Entry 4YR8 (X-ray diffraction, 2.40 A resolution); this record covers chains E and G.

Chain E:
Name: Mitogen-activated protein kinase 8
Source organism: Homo sapiens
Notes: EC 2.7.11.24
UniProt: P45983 (MK08_HUMAN), isoform P45983-4; residues 1-363 here = UniProt positions 1-363
Chain sequence (371 residues; row label = number of the first residue in the row):
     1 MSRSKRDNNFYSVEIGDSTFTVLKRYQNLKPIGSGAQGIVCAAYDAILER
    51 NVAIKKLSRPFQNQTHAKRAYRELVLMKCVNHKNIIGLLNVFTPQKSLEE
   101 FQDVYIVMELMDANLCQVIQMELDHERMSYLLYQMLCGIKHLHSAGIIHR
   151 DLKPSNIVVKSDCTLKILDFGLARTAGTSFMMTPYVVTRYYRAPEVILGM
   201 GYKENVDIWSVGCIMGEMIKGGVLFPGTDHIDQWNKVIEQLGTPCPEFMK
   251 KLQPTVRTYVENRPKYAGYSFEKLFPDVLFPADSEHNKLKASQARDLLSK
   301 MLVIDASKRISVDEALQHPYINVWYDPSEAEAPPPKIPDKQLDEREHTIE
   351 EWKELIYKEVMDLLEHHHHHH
Disordered / not traced: 1-6, 33-37, 175-186, 331-352, 363-371
Construct notes: expression tag (364-371)
Curated features (UniProtKB/Swiss-Prot):
  - motif: Thr-183 to Tyr-185 (TXY)
  - active site: Asp-151 (Proton acceptor)
  - binding site (ATP): Ile-32 to Val-40, Lys-55
  - modified residue: Cys-116 (S-nitrosocysteine), Thr-183 (Phosphothreonine), Tyr-185 (Phosphotyrosine)
What the authors report for this chain:
  - mutagenesis - I231D: unchanged binding to MKP7

Chain G:
Name: Dual specificity protein phosphatase 16
Source organism: Homo sapiens
Notes: EC 3.1.3.16, 3.1.3.48
UniProt: Q9BY84 (DUS16_HUMAN); numbering as in UniProt (aligned over 156-301)
Chain sequence (167 residues; row label = number of the first residue in the row):
   135 MGSSHHHHHHSSGLVPRGSHMNIGPTRILPNLYLGCQRDVLNKELMQQNG
   185 IGYVLNASNTCPKPDFIPESHFLRVPVNDSFCEKILPWLDKSVDFIEKAK
   235 ASNGCVLVHCLAGISRSATIAIAYIMKRMDMSLDEAYRFVKEKRPTISPN
   285 FNFLGQLLDYEKKIKNQ
Disordered / not traced: 135-157, 299-301
Construct notes: expression tag (135-155)
Curated features (UniProtKB/Swiss-Prot):
  - active site: Cys-244 (Phosphocysteine intermediate)
What the authors report for this chain:
  - catalytic residues: Asp-213, Cys-244
  - binding site for chloride ion: Cys-244, Arg-250
  - mutagenesis - F285A (10-fold), F285D (10-fold), F287A (10-fold), F287D (10-fold): decreased catalytic activity on JNK1
  - mutagenesis - F287A, F287D: decreased catalytic activity on pNPPase
  - catalytic residues: Phe-287 (proposed by the authors, not directly observed)
  - mutagenesis - F285D: decreased catalytic activity on phosphorylated JNK
  - mutagenesis - F287D, L288D: abolished catalytic activity on phosphorylated JNK
  - mutagenesis - D268A, N286A: unchanged catalytic activity on phosphorylated JNK
  - mutagenesis - F287D: unchanged binding to JNK1

Interface between chain E and chain G:
Residue-residue contacts - 34 pairs, chain E then chain G:
  Arg-189(E) / Ser-282(G)
  Val-196(E) / Phe-215(G)
  Ile-197(E) / Phe-215(G)
  Gly-199(E) / Phe-215(G)
  Thr-228(E) / Lys-275(G)  hydrogen bond
  Asp-229(E) / Tyr-271(G)  hydrogen bond
  Asp-229(E) / Lys-275(G)  salt bridge
  Asp-229(E) / Ile-281(G)
  Asp-229(E) / Ser-282(G)
  His-230(E) / Ser-282(G)  hydrogen bond (backbone-side chain)
  His-230(E) / Pro-283(G)  hydrogen bond (side chain-backbone)
  His-230(E) / Asn-284(G)
  His-230(E) / Phe-285(G)
  Ile-231(E) / Tyr-271(G)  hydrophobic
  Ile-231(E) / Phe-285(G)
  Ile-231(E) / Leu-288(G)  hydrophobic
  Trp-234(E) / Phe-285(G)  hydrophobic
  Gln-253(E) / Phe-215(G)  hydrogen bond (side chain-backbone)
  Gln-253(E) / Asn-286(G)
  Thr-255(E) / Asn-286(G)  hydrogen bond
  Thr-255(E) / Gly-289(G)
  Thr-255(E) / Gln-290(G)
  Val-256(E) / Phe-215(G)  hydrophobic
  Val-256(E) / Phe-285(G)
  Val-256(E) / Asn-286(G)
  Thr-258(E) / Leu-292(G)
  Tyr-259(E) / Leu-267(G)  hydrophobic
  Tyr-259(E) / Phe-285(G)  hydrophobic
  Tyr-259(E) / Leu-288(G)  hydrophobic
  Tyr-259(E) / Gly-289(G)
  Tyr-259(E) / Leu-292(G)  hydrophobic
  Val-260(E) / Phe-285(G)  hydrophobic
  Asn-262(E) / Leu-292(G)
  Arg-263(E) / Asp-268(G)  salt bridge
Interface residues without a listed pair, chain E (18 interface residues in all): Leu-198
Interface residues without a listed pair, chain G (17 interface residues in all): Pro-279, Asp-293
From the paper, about this interface:
  - hot spots on chain G (mutagenesis) - F285D: abolished binding to Mitogen-activated protein kinase 8 (chain E)

In short:
Chain E and chain G form an interface of 18 and 17 residues respectively; the contacts include 6 hydrogen
bonds and 2 salt bridges. Polar pairs include Asp-229(E)/Lys-275(G), Arg-263(E)/Asp-268(G) and
Thr-228(E)/Lys-275(G). The paper reports catalytic residues Asp-213(G), Cys-244(G) and Phe-287(G); F285A,
F285D and F287A of chain G, among others, reduce catalytic activity on JNK1; 8 substitutions were tested in
all.
Here chain E is Mitogen-activated protein kinase 8 and chain G is Dual specificity protein phosphatase 16,
both from Homo sapiens. Entry 4YR8 (Crystal structure of JNK in complex with a regulator protein) was
determined by X-ray diffraction.
